Entry 6X3N (X-ray diffraction, 1.95 A resolution); this record covers chain A.

== Chain A ==
Protein: Tyrosine-protein kinase BTK
Source organism: Homo sapiens
Notes: EC 2.7.10.2
UniProtKB: Q06187 (BTK_HUMAN); numbering as in UniProt (aligned over 389-659)
Amino-acid sequence (271 residues; numbered 389 to 659; the number before each row is that of its first residue):
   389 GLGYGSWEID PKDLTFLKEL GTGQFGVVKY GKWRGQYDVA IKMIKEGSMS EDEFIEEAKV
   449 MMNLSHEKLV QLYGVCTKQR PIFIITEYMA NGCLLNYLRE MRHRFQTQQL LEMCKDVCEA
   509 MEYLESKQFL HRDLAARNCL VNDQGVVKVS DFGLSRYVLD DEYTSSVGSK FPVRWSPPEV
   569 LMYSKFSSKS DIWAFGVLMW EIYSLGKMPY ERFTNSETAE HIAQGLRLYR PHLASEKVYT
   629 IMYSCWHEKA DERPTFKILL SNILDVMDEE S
Not modelled in the structure: 389-391, 544-557
Ligand contacts:
  - 5WE (4-[8-azanyl-3-[(2S)-1-[4-(dimethylamino)butanoyl]pyrrolidin-2-yl]imidazo[1,5-a]pyrazin-1-yl]-N-(1,3-thiazol-2-yl)benzamide): Ser-394, Trp-395, Ile-397, Trp-421, Tyr-425, Val-427, Ser-453, Gln-459, Leu-460, Tyr-461
  - ULV (4-{8-amino-3-[(6R,8aS)-3-oxohexahydro-3H-[1,3]oxazolo[3,4-a]pyridin-6-yl]imidazo[1,5-a]pyrazin-1-yl}-N-[4-(trifluoromethyl)pyridin-2-yl]benzamide): Leu-408, Gly-409, Thr-410, Gly-411, Val-416, Ala-428, Lys-430, Ile-432, Glu-445, Met-449, Val-458, Ile-472, Thr-474, Glu-475, Tyr-476, Met-477, Gly-480, Cys-481, Asn-484, Leu-528, Ser-538, Asp-539, Leu-542
Curated features (UniProtKB/Swiss-Prot):
  - motif: Trp-581 to Trp-588 (CAV1-binding)
  - active site: Asp-521 (Proton acceptor)
  - binding site (ATP): Leu-408 to Val-416, Lys-430
  - binding site (clofedanol): Thr-474 to Met-477, Leu-542
  - binding site (dasatinib): Thr-474 to Met-477
  - modified residue: Tyr-551 (Phosphotyrosine), Ser-604 (Phosphoserine), Tyr-617 (Phosphotyrosine), Ser-623 (Phosphoserine), Ser-659 (Phosphoserine)
  - natural variant: Leu-408 (L408P: In XLA), Gly-414 (G414R: In XLA), Tyr-418 (Y418H: In XLA), Ile-429 (I429N: In XLA), Lys-430 (K430E: In XLA; K430R: In XLA), Glu-445 (E445D: In XLA), Gly-462 (G462D: In XLA; G462V: In XLA), Tyr-476 (Y476D: In XLA), Met-477 (M477R: In XLA), Cys-481 (C481S: Found in patients with chronic lymphocytic leukemia; uncertain significance), Cys-502 (C502F: In XLA; C502W: In XLA), Cys-506 (C506R: In XLA; C506Y: In XLA), 36 further natural variant entries in UniProt
  - mutagenesis: Tyr-551 (Y551F: Loss of phosphorylation of GTF2I), Tyr-617 (Y617E: Defective in mediating calcium response)

== In short ==
Chain A binds compound ULV and compound 5WE. From UniProt: active-site residue Asp-521, 10 ATP-binding
residues, 5 clofedanol-binding residues and 4 dasatinib-binding residues.
Chain A is Tyrosine-protein kinase BTK (Homo sapiens); the structure, Co-structure of BTK kinase domain with
L-005085737 inhibitor, was determined by X-ray diffraction, deposited together with 6X3O and 6X3P.
